2GPP - chains B and D of the 4 polymer chains in the assembly; structure by X-ray diffraction, 2.60 A resolution.

# Chain B
Protein: Estrogen-related receptor gamma
From: Homo sapiens
Notes: fragment: Residues (229-458)
UniProt: P62508 (ERR3_HUMAN); residues 229-458 here = UniProt positions 229-458
Amino-acid sequence (230 residues; numbered 229 to 458; the number before each row is that of its first residue):
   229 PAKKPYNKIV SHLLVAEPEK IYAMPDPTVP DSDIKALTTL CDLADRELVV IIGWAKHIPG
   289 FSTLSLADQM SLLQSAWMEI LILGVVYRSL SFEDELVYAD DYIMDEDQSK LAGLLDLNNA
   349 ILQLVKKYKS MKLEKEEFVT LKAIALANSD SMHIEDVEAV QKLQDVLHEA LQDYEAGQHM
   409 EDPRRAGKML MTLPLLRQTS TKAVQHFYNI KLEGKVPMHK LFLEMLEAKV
Not modelled in the structure: 229-232, 457-458

# Chain D
Protein: Nuclear receptor-interacting protein 1
Notes: fragment: Residues (366-390)
UniProt: P48552 (NRIP1_HUMAN); numbering as in UniProt (aligned over 366-390)
Amino-acid sequence (25 residues; each row starts with the number of its first residue):
   366 LERNNIKQAA NNSLLLHLLK SQTIP
Not modelled in the structure: 366-377
Curated features (UniProtKB/Swiss-Prot):
  - motif: Leu380 to Leu384 (LXXLL motif 5)
  - modified residue: Ser378 (Phosphoserine)
  - cross-link: Lys372 (Glycyl lysine isopeptide (Lys-Gly) (interchain with G-Cter in SUMO2))

# Interface between chain B and chain D
Contacting residue pairs (20):
  Glu247(B) - Pro390(D)
  Ile280(B) - Leu380(D)  hydrophobic
  Ile280(B) - Leu383(D)  hydrophobic
  Ile280(B) - Leu384(D)
  Gly281(B) - Thr388(D)
  Lys284(B) - Leu383(D)  hydrogen bond (side chain-backbone)
  Lys284(B) - Leu384(D)  hydrogen bond (side chain-backbone)
  Lys284(B) - Ser386(D)  hydrogen bond (side chain-backbone)
  Lys284(B) - Thr388(D)
  Gln297(B) - Leu384(D)
  Met298(B) - Leu380(D)  hydrophobic
  Met298(B) - Leu384(D)  hydrophobic
  Gln302(B) - Leu380(D)
  Lys448(B) - Leu379(D)
  Leu449(B) - Leu379(D)
  Leu449(B) - Leu380(D)
  Leu449(B) - Leu383(D)  hydrophobic
  Glu452(B) - Ser378(D)  hydrogen bond (side chain-backbone)
  Glu452(B) - Leu379(D)  hydrogen bond (side chain-backbone)
  Glu452(B) - Leu380(D)  hydrogen bond (side chain-backbone)
Also at the interface, not in a pair above, chain B (16 interface residues in all): Val277, His285, Phe289, Leu294, Leu301, Met453
Also at the interface, not in a pair above, chain D (11 interface residues in all): Leu381, Lys385, Gln387

# In short
16 residues of chain B and 11 residues of chain D are in contact, with 6 hydrogen bonds. Among the polar pairs
are Lys284(B)-Leu383(D), Lys284(B)-Leu384(D) and Lys284(B)-Ser386(D).
Chain B is Estrogen-related receptor gamma (Homo sapiens) and chain D is Nuclear receptor-interacting protein
1; the structure, Estrogen Related Receptor-gamma ligand binding domain complexed with a RIP140 peptide and
synthetic ligand GSK4716, was determined by X-ray diffraction (same publication as 2GP7, 2GPO, 2GPU and 2GPV).
